5AWP - chain A; structure by X-ray diffraction, 2.00 A resolution.

== Chain A ==
Name: Isomaltodextranase
Source organism: Arthrobacter globiformis
Reference sequence: Q7WSN5 (Q7WSN5_ARTGO); residues 1-606 here correspond to UniProt positions 31-636 (UniProt number = residue number + 30)
Sequence (610 residues; numbered -3 to 606; the number before each row is that of its first residue; numbers below 1 keep their minus sign (Gly-3 is residue -3)):
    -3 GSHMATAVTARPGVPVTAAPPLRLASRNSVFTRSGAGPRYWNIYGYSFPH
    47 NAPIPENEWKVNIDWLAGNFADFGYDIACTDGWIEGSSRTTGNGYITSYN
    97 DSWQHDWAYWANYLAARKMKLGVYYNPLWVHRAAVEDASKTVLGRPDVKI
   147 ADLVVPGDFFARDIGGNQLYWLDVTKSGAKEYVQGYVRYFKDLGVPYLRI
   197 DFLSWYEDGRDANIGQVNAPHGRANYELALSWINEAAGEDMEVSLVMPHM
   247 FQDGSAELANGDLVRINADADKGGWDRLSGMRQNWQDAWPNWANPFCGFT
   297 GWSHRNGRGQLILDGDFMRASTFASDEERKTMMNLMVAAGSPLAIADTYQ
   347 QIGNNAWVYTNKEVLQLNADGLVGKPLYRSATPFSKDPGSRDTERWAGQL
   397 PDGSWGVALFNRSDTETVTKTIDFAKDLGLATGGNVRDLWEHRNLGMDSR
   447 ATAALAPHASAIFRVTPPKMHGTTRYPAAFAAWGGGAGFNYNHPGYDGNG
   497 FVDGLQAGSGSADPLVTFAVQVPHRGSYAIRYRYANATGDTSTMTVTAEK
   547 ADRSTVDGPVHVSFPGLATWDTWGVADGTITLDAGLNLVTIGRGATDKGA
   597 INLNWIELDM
Not modelled in the structure: -3 to 10
Construct notes: expression tag (-3 to 0)
Modified positions: Met243 (methionine sulfoxide; SME)

== Overview ==
Chain A is Isomaltodextranase (Arthrobacter globiformis); the structure, Arthrobacter globiformis T6
isomalto-dextranase complexed with isomaltose, was determined by X-ray diffraction (same publication as 5AWO
and 5AWQ).
